7YL6 - chain A; structure by X-ray diffraction, 2.95 A resolution.

Chain A:
Name: GRAM_POS_ANCHORING domain-containing protein
Source organism: Lactococcus lactis subsp. lactis
Reference sequence: S6FKX6 (S6FKX6_LACLL); numbering as in UniProt (aligned over 28-511)
Chain sequence (505 residues; numbered 7 to 511; the number before each row is that of its first residue):
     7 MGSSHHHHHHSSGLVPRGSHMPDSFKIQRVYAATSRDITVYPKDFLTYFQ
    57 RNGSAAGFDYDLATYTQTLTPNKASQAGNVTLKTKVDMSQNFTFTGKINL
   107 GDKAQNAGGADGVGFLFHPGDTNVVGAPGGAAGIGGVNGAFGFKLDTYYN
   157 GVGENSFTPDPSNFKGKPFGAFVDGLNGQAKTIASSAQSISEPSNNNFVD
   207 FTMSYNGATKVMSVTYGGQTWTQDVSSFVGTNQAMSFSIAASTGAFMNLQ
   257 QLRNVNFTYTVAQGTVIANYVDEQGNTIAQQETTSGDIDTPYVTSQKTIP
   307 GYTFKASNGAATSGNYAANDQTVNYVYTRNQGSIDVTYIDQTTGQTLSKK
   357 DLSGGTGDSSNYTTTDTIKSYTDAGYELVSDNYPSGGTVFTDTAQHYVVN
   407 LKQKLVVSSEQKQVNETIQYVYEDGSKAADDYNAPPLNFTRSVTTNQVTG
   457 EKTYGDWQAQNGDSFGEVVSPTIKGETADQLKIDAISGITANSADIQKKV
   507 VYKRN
Not modelled in the structure: 7-39
Differences from the reference sequence: initiating methionine (7); expression tag (8-27)
Bound ions: Ca2+: Asp152, Tyr154, Asn156, Asp166
Reported in the primary citation:
  - binding site for alpha-D-mannopyranose: Ser81

Summary:
The Ca2+ site is built by Asp152, Tyr154, Asn156 and Asp166. The paper reports a binding site for
alpha-D-mannopyranose at Ser81.
Chain A is GRAM_POS_ANCHORING domain-containing protein (Lactococcus lactis subsp. lactis); the structure,
Cell surface protein YwfG protein complexed with alpha-1,2-mannobiose, was determined by X-ray diffraction
together with 7YL4 and 7YL5 from the same study.
